8CEO - chains 7 and T of the 54 polymer chains in the assembly; structure by electron microscopy, 3.60 A resolution.

# Chain 7
Protein: General transcription and DNA repair factor IIH helicase subunit XPB
From: Saccharomyces cerevisiae
Notes: EC 3.6.4.12
UniProtKB: Q00578 (RAD25_YEAST); residue numbers follow UniProt; this construct covers 1-843
Amino-acid sequence (843 residues; numbered 1 to 843; the number before each row is that of its first residue):
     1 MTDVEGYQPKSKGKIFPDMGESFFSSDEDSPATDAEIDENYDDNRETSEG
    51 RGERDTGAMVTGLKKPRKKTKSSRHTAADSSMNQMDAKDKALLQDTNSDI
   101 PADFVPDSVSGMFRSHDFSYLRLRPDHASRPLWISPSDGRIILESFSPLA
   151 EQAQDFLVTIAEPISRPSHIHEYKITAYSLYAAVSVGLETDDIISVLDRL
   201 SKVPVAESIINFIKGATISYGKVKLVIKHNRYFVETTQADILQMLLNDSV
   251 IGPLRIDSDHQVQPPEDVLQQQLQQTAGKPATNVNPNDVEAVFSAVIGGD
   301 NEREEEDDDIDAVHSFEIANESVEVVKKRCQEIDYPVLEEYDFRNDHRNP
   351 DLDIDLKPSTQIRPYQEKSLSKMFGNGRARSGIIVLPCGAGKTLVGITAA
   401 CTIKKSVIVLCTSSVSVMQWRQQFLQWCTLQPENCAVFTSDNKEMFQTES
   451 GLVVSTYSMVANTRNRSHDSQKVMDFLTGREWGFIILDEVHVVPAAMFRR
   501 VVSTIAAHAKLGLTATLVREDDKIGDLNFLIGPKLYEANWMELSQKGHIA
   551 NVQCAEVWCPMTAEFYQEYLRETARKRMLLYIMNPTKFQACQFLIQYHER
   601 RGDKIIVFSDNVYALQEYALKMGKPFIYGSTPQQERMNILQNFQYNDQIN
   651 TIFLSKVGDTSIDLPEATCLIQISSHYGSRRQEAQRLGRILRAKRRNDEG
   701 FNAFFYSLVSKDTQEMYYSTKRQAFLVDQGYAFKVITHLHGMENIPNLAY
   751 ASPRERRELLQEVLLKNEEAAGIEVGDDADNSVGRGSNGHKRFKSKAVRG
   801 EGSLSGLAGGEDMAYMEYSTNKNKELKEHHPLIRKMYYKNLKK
Disordered / not traced: 1-100, 253-312, 768-829, 838-843
UniProt features mapped onto this chain:
  - motif: Lys64 to His75 (Nuclear localization signal), Asp488 to His491 (DEAH box)
  - binding site (ATP): Leu386 to Thr393
  - modified residue: Ser752 (Phosphoserine)
  - natural variant: Trp427 (W427L: In suppressor mutant)
  - mutagenesis: Lys392 (K392R: Lethal in vivo. Defective in translation in vitro), Glu489 (E489Q: Loss of DNA translocase function of TFHII), Val798 to Lys843 (Increased UV sensitivity)

# Chain T
Molecule: Template DNA
Sequence (209 nucleotides; row label = number of the first residue in the row; numbers below 1 keep their minus sign (DA-135 is residue -135)):
  -135 ATCGATGTATATATCTGACACGTGCCTGGAGACTAGGGAGTAATCCCCTT
   -85 GGCGGTTAAAACGCGGGGGACAGCGCGTACGTGCGTTTAAGCGGTGCTAG
   -35 AGCTGTCTACGACCAACACAGCGCAGAAGAGCTATGATATTTTTATGTAT
    15 GTACAACACACATCGGAGGTGAATCGAACGTTCCATAGCTATTATATACA
    65 CAGCGTGCT

# How chain 7 and chain T interact
Residue-residue contacts - 28 pairs, chain 7 then chain T:
  Thr412(7) - DA19(T)  sugar contact
  Ser413(7) - DA19(T)  phosphate contact
  Ser414(7) - DA19(T)  phosphate contact
  Thr439(7) - DA20(T)  phosphate contact
  Ser440(7) - DA20(T)  hydrogen bond to the phosphate
  Lys443(7) - DC21(T)  salt bridge to the phosphate
  Thr456(7) - DA19(T)  sugar contact
  Ser458(7) - DA19(T)  sugar contact
  Met459(7) - DA20(T)  sugar contact
  Met459(7) - DC21(T)  phosphate contact
  Arg464(7) - DC21(T)  hydrogen bond to the sugar
  Arg466(7) - DC21(T)  phosphate contact
  Ser467(7) - DC21(T)  phosphate contact
  Ser467(7) - DA22(T)  phosphate contact
  Ser470(7) - DC21(T)  hydrogen bond to the phosphate
  Asp610(7) - DT16(T)  sugar contact
  Asn611(7) - DT16(T)  phosphate contact
  Val612(7) - DT16(T)  hydrogen bond to the phosphate
  Val612(7) - DA17(T)  phosphate contact
  Tyr628(7) - DA17(T)  phosphate contact
  Gly629(7) - DA17(T)  phosphate contact
  Ser655(7) - DT16(T)  phosphate contact
  Ser655(7) - DA17(T)  hydrogen bond to the phosphate
  Lys656(7) - DT16(T)  hydrogen bond to the base
  Lys656(7) - DA17(T)  sugar contact
  Val657(7) - DA17(T)  phosphate contact
  Val657(7) - DC18(T)  phosphate contact
  His676(7) - DG15(T)  base contact
Interface residues without a listed pair, chain 7 (29 interface residues in all): Phe438, Asn462, Asn465, Arg575, Tyr613, Arg636, Thr660
Interface residues without a listed pair, chain T (9 interface residues in all): DT14

# Overview
29 residues of chain 7 and 9 residues of chain T are in contact; the contacts include 6 hydrogen bonds and 1
salt bridge. Among the polar pairs are Lys656(7)-DT16(T), Arg464(7)-DC21(T) and Ser440(7)-DA20(T). UniProt
lists 8 ATP-binding residues and 4 mutagenesis sites on chain 7.
Chain 7 is General transcription and DNA repair factor IIH helicase subunit XPB (Saccharomyces cerevisiae) and
chain T is Template DNA; the structure, Yeast RNA polymerase II transcription pre-initiation complex with core
Mediator and the +1 nucleosome, was determined by electron microscopy together with 8CEN from the same study.
